PDB entry 8XYL | electron microscopy, 2.79 A resolution | chains A and D of the 4 polymer chains in the assembly

[Chain A]
Name: MT-a70 family protein
From: Tetrahymena thermophila SB210
UniProtKB: Q22GC0 (Q22GC0_TETTS); residues 1-372 here correspond to UniProt positions 57-428 (UniProt number = residue number + 56)
Sequence (378 residues; each row starts with the number of its first residue; numbers below 1 keep their minus sign (Gly-5 is residue -5)):
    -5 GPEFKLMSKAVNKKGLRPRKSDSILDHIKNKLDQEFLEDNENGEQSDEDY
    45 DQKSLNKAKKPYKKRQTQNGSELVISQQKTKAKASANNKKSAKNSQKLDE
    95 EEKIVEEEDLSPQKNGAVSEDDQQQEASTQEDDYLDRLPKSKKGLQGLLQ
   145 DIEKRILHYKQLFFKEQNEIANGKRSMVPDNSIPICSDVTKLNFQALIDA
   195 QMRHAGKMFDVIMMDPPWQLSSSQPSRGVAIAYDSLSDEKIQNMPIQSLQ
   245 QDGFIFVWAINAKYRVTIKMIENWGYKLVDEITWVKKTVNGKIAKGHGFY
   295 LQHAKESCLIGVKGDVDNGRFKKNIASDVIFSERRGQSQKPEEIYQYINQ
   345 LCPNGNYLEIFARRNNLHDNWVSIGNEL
Disordered / not traced: -5 to 135, 215-227
Construct notes: expression tag (-5 to 0)
What the authors report for this chain:
  - mutagenesis - D209N, H291F: abolished catalytic activity
  - mutagenesis - R221A, K280E, K286A/K289E: decreased binding to DNA
  - mutagenesis - D209A: abolished catalytic activity (proposed by the authors, not directly observed)

[Chain D]
Name: Transmembrane protein, putative
From: Tetrahymena thermophila SB210
UniProtKB: I7M8B9 (I7M8B9_TETTS); residues 1-142 here correspond to UniProt positions 154-295 (UniProt number = residue number + 153)
Sequence (146 residues; numbered -3 to 142; the number before each row is that of its first residue; numbers below 1 keep their minus sign (Gly-3 is residue -3)):
    -3 GPEFMKKNGKSQNQPLDFTQYAKNMRKDLSNQDICLEDGALNHSYFLTKK
    47 GQYWTPLNQKALQRGIELFGVGNWKEINYDEFSGKANIVELELRTCMILG
    97 INDITEYYGKKISEEEQEEIKKSNIAKGKKENKLKDNIYQKLQQMQ
Disordered / not traced: -3 to 9, 138-142
Construct notes: expression tag (-3 to 0)
What the authors report for this chain:
  - mutagenesis - F42E: abolished catalytic activity
  - mutagenesis - F42E: unchanged binding to MT-a70 family protein (chain A)

[How chain A and chain D interact]
Pairs across the interface - 66 pairs, chain A then chain D:
  Lys154(A) - Leu89(D)
  Gln155(A) - Asn98(D)
  Gln155(A) - Lys131(D)
  Gln155(A) - Ile134(D)
  Gln155(A) - Gln136(D)
  Phe157(A) - Leu89(D)  hydrophobic
  Phe158(A) - Leu89(D)
  Phe158(A) - Cys92(D)  hydrophobic
  Phe158(A) - Met93(D)  hydrophobic
  Phe158(A) - Asn98(D)
  Phe158(A) - Ile134(D)  hydrophobic
  Lys159(A) - Asp132(D)
  Gln161(A) - Arg90(D)  hydrogen bond
  Gln161(A) - Met93(D)
  Asn162(A) - Asp132(D)
  Ile164(A) - Ser40(D)
  Ile164(A) - Leu43(D)  hydrophobic
  Lys168(A) - His39(D)
  Lys168(A) - Leu43(D)
  Arg169(A) - His39(D)
  Ser170(A) - His39(D)  hydrogen bond
  Ser170(A) - Phe42(D)
  Ser170(A) - Leu43(D)
  Val172(A) - Leu37(D)  hydrophobic
  Val172(A) - His39(D)
  Val172(A) - Phe42(D)  hydrophobic
  Pro173(A) - Leu37(D)
  Asp174(A) - Arg22(D)  hydrogen bond (backbone-side chain)
  Asp174(A) - His39(D)  salt bridge
  Asn175(A) - Phe14(D)
  Asn175(A) - Thr15(D)
  Asn175(A) - Ala18(D)
  Asn175(A) - Arg22(D)
  Ser176(A) - Arg22(D)  hydrogen bond (backbone-side chain)
  Ser176(A) - Leu37(D)
  Pro178(A) - Ser26(D)  hydrogen bond (backbone-side chain)
  Pro178(A) - Ile30(D)  hydrophobic
  Pro178(A) - Phe42(D)  hydrophobic
  Ile179(A) - Leu25(D)  hydrophobic
  Cys180(A) - Asn27(D)  hydrogen bond (backbone-side chain)
  Cys180(A) - Tyr41(D)
  Leu191(A) - Leu25(D)  hydrophobic
  Ala194(A) - Met21(D)
  Ala194(A) - Asp24(D)
  Gln195(A) - Tyr17(D)  hydrogen bond
  Gln195(A) - Met21(D)
  Arg197(A) - Asp24(D)  salt bridge
  His198(A) - Tyr17(D)
  His198(A) - Asn20(D)
  His198(A) - Met21(D)
  His198(A) - Asp24(D)  salt bridge
  Ala199(A) - Tyr17(D)  hydrophobic
  Asn348(A) - Phe14(D)
  Gly349(A) - Phe14(D)
  Asn350(A) - Phe14(D)
  Asn350(A) - Tyr17(D)
  Arg358(A) - Tyr41(D)
  Arg358(A) - Phe42(D)
  Arg358(A) - Thr44(D)  hydrogen bond (side chain-backbone)
  Arg358(A) - Lys46(D)
  Asn364(A) - Phe14(D)
  Val366(A) - Tyr17(D)
  Asn370(A) - Lys46(D)
  Glu371(A) - Lys46(D)
  Leu372(A) - Tyr41(D)  hydrogen bond (backbone-side chain)
  Leu372(A) - Phe42(D)
Other interface residues (no listed pair), chain A (38 interface residues in all): Leu151, Ile177, Ala190, Leu361
Other interface residues (no listed pair), chain D (33 interface residues in all): Leu12, Lys45, Glu86, Asn133
The authors on this interface:
  - interface residues, chain D: Leu25(D), Phe42(D)

[Summary]
Chain A and chain D form an interface of 38 and 33 residues respectively; the contacts include 9 hydrogen
bonds and 3 salt bridges. Polar pairs include Asp174(A)-His39(D), Arg197(A)-Asp24(D) and His198(A)-Asp24(D).
From the paper: D209N, H291F and D209A of chain A abolish catalytic activity; interface residues Leu25(D) and
Phe42(D); 7 substitutions were tested in all.
Here chain A is MT-a70 family protein and chain D is Transmembrane protein, putative, both from Tetrahymena
thermophila SB210. Entry 8XYL (Cryo-EM structure of Tetrahymena DNA methyltransferase complex MTA1c) was
determined by electron microscopy (same publication as 8XYP, 8XYQ, 8XYX, 9U92, 9U9K and 9VU6).
